Entry 1W5C (X-ray diffraction, 3.20 A resolution); this record covers chains A and V of the 10 polymer chains in the assembly.

== Chain A ==
Name: Photosystem q(b) protein 1
Source organism: Thermosynechococcus elongatus
Reference sequence: P0A444 (PSBA1_THEEB); residues 1-360 here = UniProt positions 1-360
Chain sequence (360 residues; row label = number of the first residue in the row):
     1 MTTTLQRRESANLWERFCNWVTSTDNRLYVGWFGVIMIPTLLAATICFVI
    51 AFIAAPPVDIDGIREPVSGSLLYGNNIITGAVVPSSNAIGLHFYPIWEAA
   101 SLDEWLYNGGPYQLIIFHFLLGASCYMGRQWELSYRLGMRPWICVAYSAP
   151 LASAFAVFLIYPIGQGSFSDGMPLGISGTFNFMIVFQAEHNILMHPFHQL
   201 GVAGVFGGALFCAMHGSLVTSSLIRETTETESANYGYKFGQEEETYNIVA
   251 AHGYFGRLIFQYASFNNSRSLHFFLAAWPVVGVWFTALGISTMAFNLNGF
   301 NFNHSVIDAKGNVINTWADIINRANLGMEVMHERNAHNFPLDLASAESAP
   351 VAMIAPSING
Not modelled in the structure: 1-7, 233-234, 342-360
UniProt features mapped onto this chain:
  - binding site (chlorophyll a): His118, His198
  - binding site (pheophytin a): Tyr126, Gln130, Tyr147
  - binding site ([CaMn4O5] cluster): Asp170, Glu189, His332, Glu333, Asp342, Ala344
  - binding site (a quinone): His215, Ser264, Phe265
  - binding site (Fe cation): His215, His272
  - site: Tyr161 (Tyrosine radical intermediate), His190 (Stabilizes free radical intermediate), Ala344, Ser345 (Cleavage)
Ion coordination: Mn2+: Asp170, Glu333; chlorophyll a Mg near His198 (its only coordinating residue here); Fe2+: His215, His272 (shared with 2 residues of chain D)
Residues lining bound ligands:
  - chlorophyll a (CLA), molecule 1: Phe33, Ser124, Met127, Gly128, Trp131
  - chlorophyll a (CLA), molecule 2: Val35, Ile36, Pro39, Thr40, Phe93, Pro95, Ile96, Trp97, Gln113, Leu114, Phe117, His118, Leu121
  - chlorophyll a (CLA), molecule 3: Thr45, Phe48, Val157, Phe158, Met172, Ile176, Thr179, Phe180, Phe182, Met183
  - chlorophyll a (CLA), molecule 4: Phe119, Ala123, Tyr147, Pro150, Leu151, Ser153, Ala154, Val157, Phe182, Met183, Ile184, Phe186, Gln187, Ile192, Leu193, His198, Gly201, Val202, Val205, Phe206, Val283, Thr286, Ala287, Ile290
  - chlorophyll a (CLA), molecule 5: Gln199, Val202, Ala203
  - pheophytin a (PHO), molecule 1: Leu41, Ala44, Thr45, Phe48, Ile115, Phe119, Tyr126, Gln130, Ala146, Tyr147, Pro150, Phe158, Met172, Leu174, Gly175, Ile176, Val205, Pro279, Val280, Val283
  - pheophytin a (PHO), molecule 2: Phe206, Ala209, Leu210, Ala213, Met214, Leu258, Ile259

== Chain V ==
Name: Cytochrome C-550
Source organism: Thermosynechococcus elongatus
Reference sequence: P56150 (C550_SYNEL); residues -25 to 137 here correspond to UniProt positions 1-163 (UniProt number = residue number + 26)
Chain sequence (163 residues; row label = number of the first residue in the row; numbers below 1 keep their minus sign (Met-25 is residue -25)):
   -25 MLKKCVWLAVALCLCLWQFTMGTALAAELTPEVLTVPLNSEGKTITLTEK
    25 QYLEGKRLFQYACASCHVGGITKTNPSLDLRTETLALATPPRDNIEGLVD
    75 YMKNPTTYDGEQEIAEVHPSLRSADIFPKMRNLTEKDLVAIAGHILVEPK
   125 ILGDKWGGGKVYY
Not modelled in the structure: -25 to 1
Covalently attached groups: heme c (HEC) linked to Cys37
Ion coordination: heme c Fe: His41, His92
Residues lining bound ligands: heme c (HEC): Ala36, Ser39, Cys40, His41, Thr46, Thr48, Leu52, Asp53, Leu54, Thr58, Leu59, Ala62, Arg66, Leu72, Tyr75, Met76, Thr80, Thr81, Tyr82, Ile88, Val91, His92, Pro93, Phe101, Met104, Ile115, Ile119

== How chain A and chain V interact ==
Pairs across the interface (13; chain A residue first):
  Ala309(A) - Glu2(V)  hydrogen bond (backbone-backbone)
  Ala309(A) - Leu3(V)  hydrogen bond (backbone-backbone)
  Lys310(A) - Glu2(V)
  Lys310(A) - Val7(V)
  Lys310(A) - Lys124(V)
  Lys310(A) - Ile125(V)
  Gly311(A) - Ile125(V)
  Gly311(A) - Leu126(V)
  Asn312(A) - Ile125(V)
  Arg323(A) - Lys134(V)  hydrogen bond (side chain-backbone)
  Arg323(A) - Val135(V)
  Arg323(A) - Tyr137(V)  hydrogen bond (side chain-backbone)
  Glu329(A) - Tyr137(V)  hydrogen bond
Interface residues without a listed pair, chain A (8 interface residues in all): Val313, Leu326
Interface residues without a listed pair, chain V (11 interface residues in all): Tyr26, Tyr136

== In short ==
Chain A and chain V form an interface of 8 and 11 residues respectively; the contacts include 5 hydrogen
bonds. Polar contacts include Arg323(A)-Lys134(V), Arg323(A)-Tyr137(V) and Glu329(A)-Tyr137(V). Chain A binds
5 copies of chlorophyll a and pheophytin a. Heme c is covalently linked to Cys37(V).
Here chain A is Photosystem q(b) protein 1 and chain V is Cytochrome C-550, both from Thermosynechococcus
elongatus. Entry 1W5C (Photosystem II from Thermosynechococcus elongatus) was determined by X-ray diffraction.
